Entry 1Y43 (X-ray diffraction, 1.40 A resolution); this record covers chains A and B.

Chain A:
Molecule: Aspergillopepsin II light chain
Organism: Aspergillus niger var. macrosporus
Notes: EC 3.4.23.19
UniProt: P24665 (PRTA_ASPNG); residues 1-39 here correspond to UniProt positions 60-98 (UniProt number = residue number + 59)
Chain sequence (39 residues; each row starts with the number of its first residue):
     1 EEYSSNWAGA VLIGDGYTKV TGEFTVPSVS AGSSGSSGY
Disordered / not traced: 33-39

Chain B:
Molecule: Aspergillopepsin II heavy chain
Organism: Aspergillus niger var. macrosporus
Notes: EC 3.4.23.19
UniProt: P24665 (PRTA_ASPNG); residues 1-173 here correspond to UniProt positions 110-282 (UniProt number = residue number + 109)
Chain sequence (173 residues; row label = number of the first residue in the row):
     1 QSEEYCASAW VGIDGDTCET AILQTGVDFC YEDGQTSYDA WYEWYPDYAY DFSDITISEG
    61 DSIKVTVEAT SKSSGSATVE NLTTGQSVTH TFSGNVEGDL CETNAEWIVE DFESGDSLVA
   121 FADFGSVTFT NAEATSGGST VGPSDATVMD IEQDGSVLTE TSVSGDSVTV TYV
Disordered / not traced: 1-2
Swiss-Prot annotation at these positions:
  - modified residue: Gln-1 (Pyrrolidone carboxylic acid)
Cystine bridges: Cys-6/Cys-30, Cys-18/Cys-101

How chain A and chain B interact:
Residue-residue contacts (145):
  Glu-1(A) with Val-148(B); Asp-150(B); Thr-161(B)
  Glu-2(A) with Val-148(B), hydrogen bond (backbone-backbone); Met-149(B); Asp-150(B), hydrogen bond (backbone-backbone)
  Tyr-3(A) with Asp-150(B); Glu-152(B)
  Ser-4(A) with Asp-150(B), hydrogen bond (backbone-backbone); Ile-151(B); Glu-152(B), hydrogen bond (backbone-backbone)
  Ser-5(A) with Leu-118(B); Ile-151(B); Glu-152(B); Gln-153(B), hydrogen bond (backbone-side chain)
  Asn-6(A) with Val-109(B); Glu-110(B); Asp-111(B), hydrogen bond (backbone-backbone); Ile-151(B)
  Trp-7(A) with Trp-10(B), hydrophobic; Gly-15(B); Ile-108(B), hydrophobic; Val-109(B); Glu-110(B); Met-149(B); Asp-150(B); Ile-151(B)
  Ala-8(A) with Ile-108(B); Val-109(B), hydrogen bond (backbone-backbone); Met-149(B); Ile-151(B), hydrophobic; Thr-159(B); Val-170(B), hydrophobic
  Gly-9(A) with Trp-107(B); Thr-147(B); Val-148(B); Met-149(B), hydrogen bond (backbone-backbone); Thr-161(B)
  Ala-10(A) with Glu-106(B); Trp-107(B), hydrogen bond (backbone-backbone); Ala-146(B), hydrophobic; Thr-147(B); Val-163(B), hydrophobic; Val-168(B), hydrophobic
  Val-11(A) with Asp-16(B); Ala-105(B); Glu-106(B); Ala-146(B); Thr-147(B), hydrogen bond (backbone-backbone)
  Leu-12(A) with Thr-103(B); Asn-104(B); Ala-105(B), hydrogen bond (backbone-backbone); Trp-107(B), hydrophobic; Ala-134(B), hydrophobic; Val-141(B), hydrophobic; Gly-142(B); Ala-146(B), hydrophobic
  Ile-13(A) with Thr-103(B)
  Gly-14(A) with Thr-103(B), hydrogen bond (backbone-backbone)
  Asp-15(A) with Glu-102(B); Thr-103(B); Ser-136(B), hydrogen bond (backbone-side chain)
  Gly-16(A) with Glu-102(B), hydrogen bond (backbone-backbone); Thr-135(B); Ser-136(B); Gly-137(B)
  Tyr-17(A) with Ile-13(B); Glu-102(B), hydrogen bond (backbone-backbone); Thr-103(B); Asn-104(B); Ala-105(B), hydrophobic; Thr-135(B); Ser-136(B)
  Thr-18(A) with Ile-13(B); Glu-68(B); Ala-69(B), hydrogen bond (backbone-backbone); Glu-102(B); Thr-135(B), hydrogen bond (backbone-backbone)
  Lys-19(A) with Val-67(B); Glu-68(B); Ala-134(B); Thr-135(B), hydrogen bond (backbone-backbone)
  Val-20(A) with Val-11(B); Gly-12(B); Ile-13(B), hydrophobic; Thr-66(B); Val-67(B), hydrogen bond (backbone-backbone); Ala-105(B), hydrophobic; Glu-106(B); Trp-107(B); Glu-133(B)
  Thr-21(A) with Lys-64(B); Val-65(B), hydrogen bond (side chain-backbone); Thr-66(B), hydrogen bond; Trp-107(B), hydrogen bond (backbone-side chain); Asn-131(B); Ala-132(B); Glu-133(B), hydrogen bond (backbone-backbone)
  Gly-22(A) with Lys-64(B); Val-65(B), hydrogen bond (backbone-backbone); Thr-130(B); Asn-131(B)
  Glu-23(A) with Ile-63(B); Leu-82(B); Thr-128(B); Phe-129(B); Thr-130(B), hydrogen bond (backbone-backbone); Asn-131(B), hydrogen bond
  Phe-24(A) with Asp-61(B); Ser-62(B); Ile-63(B), hydrogen bond (backbone-backbone); Thr-128(B); Phe-129(B), hydrophobic
  Thr-25(A) with Gly-60(B); Asp-61(B)
  Val-26(A) with Tyr-38(B), hydrophobic; Ile-57(B), hydrophobic; Ser-58(B); Glu-59(B); Gly-60(B), hydrogen bond (backbone-backbone); Asp-61(B), hydrogen bond (backbone-backbone); Ile-63(B), hydrophobic
  Pro-27(A) with Phe-29(B); Tyr-38(B), hydrogen bond (backbone-side chain); Glu-59(B); Phe-124(B); Ser-126(B); Val-127(B), hydrophobic
  Ser-28(A) with Glu-59(B); Asp-123(B); Phe-124(B)
  Val-29(A) with Phe-29(B), hydrophobic; Cys-30(B); Tyr-31(B); Asp-123(B); Phe-124(B), hydrophobic
  Ser-30(A) with Tyr-31(B); Ala-122(B); Asp-123(B), hydrogen bond (backbone-backbone)
  Ala-31(A) with Tyr-5(B), hydrophobic; Tyr-31(B); Asp-123(B)
  Gly-32(A) with Tyr-5(B); Phe-121(B); Tyr-172(B)
Interface residues without a listed pair, chain B (78 interface residues in all): Ala-9, Asp-14, Thr-17, Ile-22, Val-27, Thr-36, Gly-125, Pro-143, Asp-145, Val-157

Summary:
32 residues of chain A face 78 of chain B across their interface, with 31 hydrogen bonds. Polar pairs include
Ser-5(A)/Gln-153(B), Asp-15(A)/Ser-136(B) and Thr-21(A)/Val-65(B).
Chain A is Aspergillopepsin II light chain and chain B is Aspergillopepsin II heavy chain, both from
Aspergillus niger var. macrosporus; the structure, crystal structure of aspergilloglutamic peptidase from
Aspergillus niger, was determined by X-ray diffraction.
